Entry 6RE9 (electron microscopy, 3.90 A resolution); this record covers chains 1 and 7 of the 31 polymer chains in the assembly.

[Chain 1]
Molecule: ATP synthase associated protein ASA1
From: Polytomella sp. Pringsheim 198.80
Reference sequence: Q85JD5 (Q85JD5_9CHLO); residue numbers follow UniProt; this construct covers 1-618
Amino-acid sequence (618 residues; each row starts with the number of its first residue):
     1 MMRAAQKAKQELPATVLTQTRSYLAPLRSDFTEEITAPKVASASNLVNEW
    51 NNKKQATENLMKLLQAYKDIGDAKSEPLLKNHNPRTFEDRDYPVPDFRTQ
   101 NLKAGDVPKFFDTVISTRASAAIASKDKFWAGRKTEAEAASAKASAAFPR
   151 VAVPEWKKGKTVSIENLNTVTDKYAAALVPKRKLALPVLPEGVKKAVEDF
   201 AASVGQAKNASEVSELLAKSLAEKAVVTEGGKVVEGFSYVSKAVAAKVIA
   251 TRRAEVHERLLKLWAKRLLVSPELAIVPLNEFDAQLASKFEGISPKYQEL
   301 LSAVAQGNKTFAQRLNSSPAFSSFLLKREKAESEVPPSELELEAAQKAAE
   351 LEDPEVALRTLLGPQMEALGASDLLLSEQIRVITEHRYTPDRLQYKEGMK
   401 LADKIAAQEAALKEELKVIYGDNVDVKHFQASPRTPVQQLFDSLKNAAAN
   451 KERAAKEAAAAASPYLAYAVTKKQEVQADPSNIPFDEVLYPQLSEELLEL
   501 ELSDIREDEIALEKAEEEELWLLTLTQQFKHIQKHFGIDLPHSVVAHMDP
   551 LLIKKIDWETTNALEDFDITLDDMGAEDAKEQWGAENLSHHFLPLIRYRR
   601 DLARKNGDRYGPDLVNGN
Unresolved in the structure: 1-22, 618

[Chain 7]
Molecule: Mitochondrial ATP synthase associated protein ASA7
From: Polytomella sp. Pringsheim 198.80
Reference sequence: D8V7I2 (D8V7I2_9CHLO); residues 1-190 here = UniProt positions 1-190
Amino-acid sequence (190 residues; numbered 1 to 190; the number before each row is that of its first residue):
     1 MSSVRAGVEAGRRDLTTFTFSGLQDAPVAALSGSIKLNVAAKAGKAEVTV
    51 AAGAAKAATQVSAAALRKLSGSKISLAEVARISVLHSSIQNYLLSLSNER
   101 YQLLSQWPDFTTMYGKDFYYRAHPEDLKKFYDAADEYYKLYETVTEFDSL
   151 SALASQVVPNYAARRRSTVHPAIGSTVADGAFTNFLLSKQ
Unresolved in the structure: 1-14

[Interface between chain 1 and chain 7]
Contacting residue pairs (98; chain 1 residue first):
  Tyr23(1) - Arg81(7)
  Tyr23(1) - Ile82(7)
  Tyr23(1) - His86(7)
  Tyr23(1) - Ser151(7)
  Tyr23(1) - Ser155(7)  hydrogen bond (backbone-side chain)
  Leu24(1) - Ser155(7)
  Ala25(1) - Ser155(7)  hydrogen bond (backbone-side chain)
  Ala25(1) - Pro159(7)  hydrophobic
  Arg28(1) - Pro159(7)
  Arg28(1) - Asn160(7)  hydrogen bond
  Arg28(1) - Ala163(7)
  Arg28(1) - Arg166(7)
  Asp30(1) - Arg166(7)  salt bridge
  Phe31(1) - Arg166(7)
  Thr32(1) - Ala163(7)  hydrogen bond (side chain-backbone)
  Thr32(1) - Arg164(7)
  Thr32(1) - Arg166(7)  hydrogen bond (backbone-backbone)
  Thr32(1) - Ser167(7)  hydrogen bond (backbone-side chain)
  Thr32(1) - Thr168(7)  hydrogen bond (backbone-backbone)
  Glu33(1) - Thr168(7)
  Ile35(1) - Val169(7)  hydrophobic
  Ile35(1) - Ile173(7)  hydrophobic
  Ile35(1) - Gly174(7)
  Thr36(1) - Arg164(7)  hydrogen bond (backbone-side chain)
  Ala37(1) - Arg164(7)
  Trp50(1) - Arg100(7)
  Trp50(1) - Leu103(7)  hydrophobic
  Trp50(1) - Leu104(7)  hydrophobic
  Trp50(1) - Trp107(7)
  Trp50(1) - Leu140(7)
  Lys53(1) - Trp107(7)
  Lys53(1) - Glu136(7)  salt bridge
  Lys54(1) - Gln106(7)
  Lys54(1) - Trp107(7)
  Lys54(1) - Pro108(7)
  Thr57(1) - Trp107(7)
  Thr57(1) - Ala133(7)
  Glu58(1) - Pro108(7)
  Leu60(1) - Lys129(7)
  Leu60(1) - Phe130(7)
  Met61(1) - Pro108(7)
  Met61(1) - Asp109(7)
  Met61(1) - Phe110(7)  hydrophobic
  Met61(1) - Met113(7)
  Met61(1) - Phe130(7)  hydrophobic
  Leu63(1) - Asp126(7)
  Leu64(1) - Ala122(7)  hydrophobic
  Leu64(1) - Leu127(7)  hydrophobic
  Leu64(1) - Phe130(7)  hydrophobic
  Gln65(1) - Met113(7)
  Gln65(1) - Phe118(7)
  Tyr67(1) - Arg121(7)
  Tyr67(1) - Ala122(7)  hydrophobic
  Tyr67(1) - His123(7)
  Tyr67(1) - Asp126(7)  hydrogen bond
  Lys68(1) - Asp117(7)  salt bridge
  Lys68(1) - Phe118(7)
  Lys68(1) - Arg121(7)
  Gly71(1) - Arg121(7)  hydrogen bond (backbone-side chain)
  Asp72(1) - Arg121(7)
  Glu76(1) - Arg121(7)
  Leu78(1) - Tyr120(7)
  Leu78(1) - Arg121(7)
  Leu79(1) - Tyr120(7)  hydrophobic
  His82(1) - Tyr120(7)  hydrogen bond (side chain-backbone)
  His82(1) - Ala122(7)
  Trp130(1) - Ala122(7)
  Trp130(1) - His123(7)
  Lys134(1) - Asp126(7)  salt bridge
  Phe148(1) - Met113(7)  hydrophobic
  Pro149(1) - Pro108(7)
  Pro149(1) - Asp109(7)  hydrogen bond (backbone-backbone)
  Arg150(1) - Gln106(7)
  Arg150(1) - Trp107(7)
  Arg150(1) - Pro108(7)
  Arg150(1) - Asp109(7)
  Val151(1) - Trp107(7)  hydrogen bond (backbone-backbone)
  Val151(1) - Pro108(7)
  Val151(1) - Asp109(7)
  Val151(1) - Tyr137(7)
  Val153(1) - Ser105(7)
  Val153(1) - Tyr137(7)
  Val153(1) - Tyr141(7)
  Pro154(1) - Tyr101(7)
  Pro154(1) - Tyr141(7)
  Trp156(1) - Leu94(7)  hydrophobic
  Trp156(1) - Asn98(7)
  Trp156(1) - Tyr101(7)  hydrophobic
  Trp156(1) - Gln102(7)  hydrogen bond (backbone-side chain)
  Trp156(1) - Phe147(7)  hydrophobic
  Lys157(1) - Asn98(7)  hydrogen bond (backbone-side chain)
  Lys158(1) - Asn98(7)
  Asp486(1) - Lys116(7)  salt bridge
  Tyr490(1) - Gly115(7)
  Tyr490(1) - Lys116(7)  hydrogen bond (side chain-backbone)
  Tyr490(1) - Asp117(7)
  Leu493(1) - Lys116(7)
  Leu493(1) - Tyr120(7)  hydrophobic
Other interface residues (no listed pair), chain 1 (49 interface residues in all): Pro26, Pro38, Leu46, Val47, Ala177, Lys181
Other interface residues (no listed pair), chain 7 (55 interface residues in all): Ser95, Ser97, Thr111, Thr112, Tyr119, Val144, Ala152, Ser175

[Overview]
Chain 1 and chain 7 form an interface of 49 and 55 residues respectively; the contacts include 16 hydrogen
bonds and 5 salt bridges. Polar contacts include Asp30(1)-Arg166(7), Lys53(1)-Glu136(7) and
Lys68(1)-Asp117(7).
Here chain 1 is ATP synthase associated protein ASA1 and chain 7 is Mitochondrial ATP synthase associated
protein ASA7, both from Polytomella sp. Pringsheim 198.80. Entry 6RE9 (Cryo-EM structure of Polytomella F-ATP
synthase, Rotary substate 2D, monomer-masked refinement) was determined by electron microscopy together with
6RD4, 6RD5, 6RD6, 6RD7, 6RD8, 6RD9 and 46 further entries from the same study.
